PDB entry 4H6T | X-ray diffraction, 2.40 A resolution | chain A

== Chain A ==
Molecule: Prothrombin
Source organism: Homo sapiens
Notes: EC 3.4.21.5
Reference sequence: P00734 (THRB_HUMAN); the construct lacks a stretch of the UniProt sequence and is renumbered around it, so the offset changes along the chain: 1-14 = UniProt 336-349; 15-36 = UniProt 363-384; 37-60 = UniProt 386-409; 61-77 = UniProt 419-435; 8 more segments
Amino-acid sequence (306 residues; numbered 1 to 247 plus 60 insertion-coded residues; 1 number in that range is skipped by the numbering (no residue carries it; nothing is unmodelled there); the number before each row is that of its first residue; a row labelled like 14A-14M holds insertion residues (14A, then the next letters in order)):
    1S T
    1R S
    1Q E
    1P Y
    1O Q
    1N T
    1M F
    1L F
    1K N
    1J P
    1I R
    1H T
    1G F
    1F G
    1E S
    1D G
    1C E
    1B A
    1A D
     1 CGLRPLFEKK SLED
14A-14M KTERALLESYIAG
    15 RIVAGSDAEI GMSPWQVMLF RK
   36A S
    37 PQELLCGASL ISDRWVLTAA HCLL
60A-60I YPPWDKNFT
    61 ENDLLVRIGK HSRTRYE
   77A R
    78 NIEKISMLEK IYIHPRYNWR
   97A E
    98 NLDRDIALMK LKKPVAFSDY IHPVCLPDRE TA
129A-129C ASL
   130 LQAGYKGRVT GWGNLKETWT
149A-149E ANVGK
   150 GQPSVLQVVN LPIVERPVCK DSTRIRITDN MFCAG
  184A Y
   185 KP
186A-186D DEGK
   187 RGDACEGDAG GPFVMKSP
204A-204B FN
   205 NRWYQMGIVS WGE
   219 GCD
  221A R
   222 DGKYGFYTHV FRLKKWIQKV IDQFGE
Not modelled in the structure: 143-149, 149A-149E, 150
Sequence notes: engineered mutation Ala14E (Glu354 in P00734), Ala14L (Asp361 in P00734), Ala18 (Glu366 in P00734), Ala195 (Ser568 in P00734)
Disulfides: Cys1-Cys122, Cys42-Cys58, Cys168-Cys182, Cys191-Cys220
Swiss-Prot annotation at these positions:
  - region: Ala183 to Val200 (High affinity receptor-binding region which is also known as the TP508 peptide)
  - active site (Charge relay system): His57, Asp102
  - site: Arg15, Ile16 (Cleavage)
  - glycosylation: Asn60G (N-linked (GlcNAc...) (complex) asparagine)
From the paper describing this entry:
  - conformationally variable residues (side-chain flip): Arg15
  - catalytic residues: His57

== Summary ==
UniProt lists active-site residues His57 and Asp102. From the paper: the catalytic residue His57;
conformational variability at Arg15.
Chain A is Prothrombin (Homo sapiens); the structure, Crystal structure of prethrombin-2 mutant
E14eA/D14lA/E18A/S195A, was determined by X-ray diffraction together with 4RN6, 4H6S and 4HFP from the same
study.
